Entry 7V6C (electron microscopy, 3.30 A resolution); this record covers chains B and D of the 6 polymer chains in the assembly.

== Chain B ==
Protein: R2D2
Organism: Drosophila melanogaster
UniProt: Q9VLW8 (Q9VLW8_DROME); numbering as in UniProt (aligned over 1-311)
Chain sequence (352 residues; each row starts with the number of its first residue; numbers below 1 keep their minus sign (Met-40 is residue -40)):
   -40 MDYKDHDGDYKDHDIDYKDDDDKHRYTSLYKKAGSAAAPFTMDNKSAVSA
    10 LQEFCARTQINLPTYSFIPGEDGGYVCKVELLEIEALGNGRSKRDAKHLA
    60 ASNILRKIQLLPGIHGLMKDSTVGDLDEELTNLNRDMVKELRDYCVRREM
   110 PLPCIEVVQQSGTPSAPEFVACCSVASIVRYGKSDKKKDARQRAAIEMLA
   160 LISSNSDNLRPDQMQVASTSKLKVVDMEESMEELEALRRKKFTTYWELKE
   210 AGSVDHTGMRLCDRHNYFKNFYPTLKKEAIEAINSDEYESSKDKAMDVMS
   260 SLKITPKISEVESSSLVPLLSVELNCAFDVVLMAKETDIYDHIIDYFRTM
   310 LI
Disordered / not traced: -40 to 4, 70-89, 164-187, 212-214
Construct notes: initiating methionine (-40); expression tag (-39 to 0)
From the paper describing this entry:
  - binding site for the 22-nt RNA strand: Gln11, Arg53, Lys56, His57, Lys98, Pro123, Ser124, Lys145, Trp205
  - binding site for the 22-nt RNA strand (chain D): Arg101, Arg150
  - contacts within the chain: Arg101-Tyr204
  - mutagenesis - K98A: unchanged binding to siRNA duplexes
  - mutagenesis - W205A: abolished binding to g
  - mutagenesis - K98A: unchanged binding to the 22-nt RNA strand
  - mutagenesis - W205A: abolished binding to the 22-nt RNA strand

== Chain D ==
Molecule: 22-nt RNA strand
Sequence (22 nucleotides; numbered 0 to 21; the number before each row is that of its first residue; numbering starts at 0):
     0 CUAUACAACCUACUACCUCUCU
Disordered / not traced: 21

== Interface between chain B and chain D ==
Pairs across the interface (23):
  Glu12(B) with U13(D), hydrogen bond to the sugar; A14(D), sugar contact
  Ala15(B) with A14(D), sugar contact
  Tyr34(B) with U3(D), hydrogen bond to the sugar; A4(D), sugar contact
  Arg50(B) with A2(D), hydrogen bond to the phosphate; U3(D), salt bridge to the phosphate
  Ser51(B) with U3(D), hydrogen bond to the phosphate; A4(D), phosphate contact
  Lys52(B) with A4(D), hydrogen bond to the phosphate; C5(D), salt bridge to the phosphate
  Asp95(B) with U1(D), hydrogen bond to the sugar; A2(D), sugar contact
  Arg101(B) with C0(D), phosphate contact; U1(D), salt bridge to the phosphate
  Pro123(B) with A11(D), sugar contact; C12(D), sugar contact
  Ser124(B) with C12(D), sugar contact
  Lys147(B) with A2(D), sugar contact; U3(D), salt bridge to the phosphate
  Arg150(B) with U1(D), salt bridge to the phosphate; A2(D), salt bridge to the phosphate
  Gln151(B) with A2(D), phosphate contact
Interface residues without a listed pair, chain B (14 interface residues in all): Lys98
Interface residues without a listed pair, chain D (11 interface residues in all): C15

== Overview ==
The interface between chain B and chain D involves 14 residues on one side and 11 on the other, with 6
hydrogen bonds and 6 salt bridges. Polar contacts include Glu12(B)-U13(D), Tyr34(B)-U3(D) and Asp95(B)-U1(D).
The paper reports a binding site for the 22-nt RNA strand at Gln11(B), Arg53(B) and Lys56(B) among others;
W205A of chain B abolishes binding to g.
Chain B is R2D2 (Drosophila melanogaster) and chain D is a 22-nt RNA strand; the structure, Structure of the
Dicer-2-R2D2 heterodimer bound to small RNA duplex, was determined by electron microscopy, deposited together
with 7V6B.
